Entry 6J17 (X-ray diffraction, 1.98 A resolution); this record covers chain A.

[Chain A]
Protein: ESX-3 secretion system protein EccC3
Source organism: Mycobacterium tuberculosis (strain ATCC 25618 / H37Rv)
UniProt: P9WNA9 (ECCC3_MYCTU); residue numbers follow UniProt; this construct covers 1052-1330
Chain sequence (324 residues; row label = number of the first residue in the row):
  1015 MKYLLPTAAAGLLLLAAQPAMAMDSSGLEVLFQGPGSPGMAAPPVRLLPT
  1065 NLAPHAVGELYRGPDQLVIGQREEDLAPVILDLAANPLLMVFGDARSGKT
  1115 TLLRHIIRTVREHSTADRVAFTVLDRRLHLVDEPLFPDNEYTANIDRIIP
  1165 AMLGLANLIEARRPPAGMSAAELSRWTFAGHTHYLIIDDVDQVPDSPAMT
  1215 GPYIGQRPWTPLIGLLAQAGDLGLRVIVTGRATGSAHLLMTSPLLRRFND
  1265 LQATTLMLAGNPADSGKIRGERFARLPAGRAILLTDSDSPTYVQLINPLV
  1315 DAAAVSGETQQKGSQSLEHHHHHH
Unresolved in the structure: 1015-1059, 1314-1338
Sequence notes: initiating methionine (1015); expression tag (1016-1051, 1331-1338)
Swiss-Prot annotation at these positions:
  - binding site (ATP): Gly-1107 to Thr-1114

[Summary]
UniProt lists 8 ATP-binding residues.
Chain A is ESX-3 secretion system protein EccC3 (Mycobacterium tuberculosis (strain ATCC 25618 / H37Rv)); the
structure, ATPase, was determined by X-ray diffraction (same publication as 6J18, 6J19 and 6JD4).
